PDB entry 8DBP | electron microscopy, 3.60 A resolution | chains N and O of the 22 polymer chains in the assembly

Chain N (and O):
Name: ATP synthase subunit c
Organism: Escherichia coli
Notes: chain O of this document is another copy of the same molecule, construct and numbering; everything in this record applies to it too
Reference sequence: F4TL55 (F4TL55_ECOLX); residue numbers follow UniProt; this construct covers 1-79
Chain sequence (79 residues; row label = number of the first residue in the row):
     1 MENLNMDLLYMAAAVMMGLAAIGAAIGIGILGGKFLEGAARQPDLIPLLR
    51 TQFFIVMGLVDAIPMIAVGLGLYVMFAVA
Not modelled in the structure: 1-2, 78-79

How chain N and chain O interact:
Residue-residue contacts (39):
  L8(N) with D7(O)
  L19(N) with G18(O); L19(O), hydrophobic; I22(O)
  G23(N) with A25(O); I26(O)
  I26(N) with I26(O), hydrophobic
  G27(N) with A25(O); I26(O); G29(O)
  I30(N) with G29(O)
  L31(N) with G32(O); G33(O); L36(O), hydrophobic
  K34(N) with G33(O)
  G38(N) with A40(O)
  Q42(N) with A40(O)
  L45(N) with A40(O); P43(O), hydrophobic
  L48(N) with P43(O), hydrophobic; I46(O), hydrophobic
  L49(N) with A39(O), hydrophobic; A40(O)
  Q52(N) with F35(O); L36(O); R50(O)
  V56(N) with G32(O); F35(O), hydrophobic; F53(O), hydrophobic
  L59(N) with I28(O), hydrophobic; F53(O), hydrophobic
  V60(N) with A25(O); I28(O), hydrophobic; G29(O)
  I63(N) with A20(O); A21(O), hydrophobic; A24(O), hydrophobic
  P64(N) with A25(O), hydrophobic
  L70(N) with M17(O), hydrophobic
Also at the interface, not in a pair above, chain N (26 interface residues in all): A12, M16, A24, F35, F53, A67
Also at the interface, not in a pair above, chain O (27 interface residues in all): M11, A14, I30, F54, M57

Summary:
The interface between chain N and chain O involves 26 residues on one side and 27 on the other.
Chain N and chain O are both ATP synthase subunit c (Escherichia coli); the structure, E. coli ATP synthase
imaged in 10mM MgATP State1 "half-up, was determined by electron microscopy, deposited together with 8DBQ,
8DBR, 8DBS, 8DBT, 8DBU, 8DBV and 8DBW.
